PDB entry 6F9C | electron microscopy, 8.00 A resolution (low resolution: residue-level contacts below are approximate; hydrogen-bond / salt-bridge calls are withheld) | chains H and J of the 12 polymer chains in the assembly

Chain H (and J):
Protein: Glycoprotein
Organism: Rift valley fever virus
Notes: chain J of this document is another copy of the same molecule, construct and numbering; everything in this record applies to it too
Reference sequence: A2T072 (A2T072_RVFV); residues 691-1118 here = UniProt positions 691-1118
Amino-acid sequence (431 residues; each row starts with the number of its first residue):
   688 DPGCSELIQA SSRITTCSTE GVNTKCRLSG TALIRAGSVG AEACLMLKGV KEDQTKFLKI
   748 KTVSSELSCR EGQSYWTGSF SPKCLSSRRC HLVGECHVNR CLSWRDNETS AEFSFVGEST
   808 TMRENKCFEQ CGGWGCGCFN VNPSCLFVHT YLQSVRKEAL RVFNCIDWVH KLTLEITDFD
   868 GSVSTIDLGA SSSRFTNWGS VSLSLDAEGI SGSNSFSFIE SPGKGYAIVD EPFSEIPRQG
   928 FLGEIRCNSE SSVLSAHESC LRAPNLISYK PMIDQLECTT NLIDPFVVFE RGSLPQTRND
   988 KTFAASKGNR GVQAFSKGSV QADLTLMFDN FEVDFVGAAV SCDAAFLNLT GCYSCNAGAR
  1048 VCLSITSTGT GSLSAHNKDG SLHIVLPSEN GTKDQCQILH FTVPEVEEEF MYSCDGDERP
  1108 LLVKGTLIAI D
Differences from the reference sequence: expression tag (688-690)
What the authors report for this chain:
  - post-translational modification sites: N794, N1035 (proposed by the authors, not directly observed)

Interface between chain H and chain J:
Residue-residue contacts (24; chain H residue first):
  L789(H) - S936(J)
  L789(H) - S939(J)
  E816(H) - S936(J)
  E816(H) - E937(J)
  P830(H) - S938(J)
  V842(H) - S887(J)
  V842(H) - M1014(J)
  V842(H) - D1016(J)
  R843(H) - M1014(J)
  S955(H) - R757(J)
  K957(H) - R997(J)
  M959(H) - R997(J)
  T966(H) - R881(J)
  T967(H) - S879(J)
  N968(H) - R757(J)
  N968(H) - G876(J)
  N968(H) - S879(J)
  L969(H) - S878(J)
  I970(H) - S878(J)
  D971(H) - S878(J)
  V974(H) - S891(J)
  E977(H) - L720(J)
  R978(H) - S891(J)
  R978(H) - L892(J)
Also at the interface, not in a pair above, chain H (21 interface residues in all): S768, K770, L953, E964
Also at the interface, not in a pair above, chain J (23 interface residues in all): S880, F882, S889, N935, S946, N996, T1012

Overview:
21 residues of chain H face 23 of chain J across their interface. From the paper: modification sites N794(H)
and N1035(H).
Both chains are Glycoprotein (Rift valley fever virus). Entry 6F9C (Model of the Rift Valley fever virus
glycoprotein hexamer type 1) was determined by electron microscopy, deposited together with 6F8P, 6F9B, 6F9D,
6F9E and 6F9F.
